PDB entry 1LP4 | X-ray diffraction, 1.86 A resolution | chain A

[Chain A]
Name: Protein kinase CK2
Source organism: Zea mays
Notes: EC 2.7.1.37
UniProt: P28523 (CSK2A_MAIZE); residues 6-337 here correspond to UniProt positions 1-332 (UniProt number = residue number - 5)
Amino-acid sequence (332 residues; row label = number of the first residue in the row):
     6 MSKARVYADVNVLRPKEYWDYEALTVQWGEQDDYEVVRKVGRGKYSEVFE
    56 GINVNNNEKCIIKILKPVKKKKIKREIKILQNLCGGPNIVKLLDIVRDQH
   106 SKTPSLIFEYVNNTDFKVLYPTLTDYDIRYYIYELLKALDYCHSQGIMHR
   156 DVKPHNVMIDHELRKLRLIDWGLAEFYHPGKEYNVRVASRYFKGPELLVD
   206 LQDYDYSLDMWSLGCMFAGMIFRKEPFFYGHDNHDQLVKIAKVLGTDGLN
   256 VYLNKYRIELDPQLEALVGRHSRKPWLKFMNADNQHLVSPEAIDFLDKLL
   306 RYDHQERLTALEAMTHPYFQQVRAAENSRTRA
Unresolved in the structure: 6, 334-337
Bound ions: Mg2+ site 1: N161, D175 (together with AMP-PNP); Mg2+ site 2: D175 (together with AMP-PNP)
Residues lining bound ligands: AMP-PNP (ANP; phosphoaminophosphonic acid-adenylate ester): V45, G46, R47, G48, S51, V53, I66, K68, V95, F113, E114, Y115, V116, D156, K158, H160, N161, M163, I174, D175

[Summary]
Chain A binds AMP-PNP. The Mg2+ site 1 is built by N161 and D175.
Chain A is Protein kinase CK2 (Zea mays); the structure, Crystal structure of a binary complex of the
catalytic subunit of protein kinase CK2 with Mg-AMPPNP, was determined by X-ray diffraction, deposited
together with 1LPU, 1LR4 and 3JUH.
